Entry 6UDJ (electron microscopy, 2.50 A resolution); this record covers chains C and J of the 18 polymer chains in the assembly.

== Chain C ==
Molecule: Envelope glycoprotein gp41
Source organism: Human immunodeficiency virus 1
UniProt: Q2N0S6 (Q2N0S6_9HIV1); residues 512-664 here correspond to UniProt positions 509-661 (UniProt number = residue number - 3)
Amino-acid sequence (153 residues; row label = number of the first residue in the row):
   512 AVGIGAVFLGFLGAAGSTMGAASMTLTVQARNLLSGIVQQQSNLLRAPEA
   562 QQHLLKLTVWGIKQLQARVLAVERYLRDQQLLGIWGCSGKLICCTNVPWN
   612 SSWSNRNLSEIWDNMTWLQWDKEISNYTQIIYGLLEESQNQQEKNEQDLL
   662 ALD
Unresolved in the structure: 512-518, 547-568, 664
Differences from the reference sequence: conflict Pro559 (Ile556 in Q2N0S6), Cys605 (Thr602 in Q2N0S6)
Disulfide bonds: Cys598-Cys604
Glycans and other covalent adducts: N-acetylglucosamine (NAG) linked to Asn611, Asn618, Asn637

== Chain J ==
Molecule: Envelope glycoprotein gp120
Source organism: Human immunodeficiency virus 1
UniProt: Q2N0S6 (Q2N0S6_9HIV1); the construct lacks a stretch of the UniProt sequence and is renumbered around it, so the offset changes along the chain: 33-135 = UniProt 32-134; 144-185 = UniProt 135-176; 188-309 = UniProt 187-308; 312-321 = UniProt 309-318; 2 more segments
Amino-acid sequence (479 residues; each row starts with the number of its first residue; note: 13 numbers in that range are skipped by the numbering (no residue carries them; nothing is unmodelled there); a row labelled like 185A-185J holds insertion residues (185A, then the next letters in order)):
    33 NLWVTVYYGVPVWKDAETTLFCASDAKAYETEKHNVWATHACVPTDPNPQ
    83 EIHLENVTEEFNMWKNNMVEQMHTDIISLWDQSLKPCVKLTPLCVTLQCT
   133 NVT
   144 NNITDDMRGELKNCSFNMTTELRDKKQKVYSLFYRLDVVQIN
185A-185J ENQGNRSNNS
   188 NKEYRLINCNTSAITQACPKVSFEPIPIHYCAPAGFAILKCKDKKFNGTG
   238 PCPSVSTVQCTHGIKPVVSTQLLLNGSLAEEEVMIRSENITNNAKNILVQ
   288 FNTPVQINCTRPNNNTRKSIRI
   312 GPGQAFYATG
  321A D
   322 IIGDIRQAHCNVSKATWNETLGKVVKQLRKHFGNNTIIRFANSSGGDLEV
   372 TTHSFNCGGEFFYCNTSGLFNSTWIS
   399 NTSVQGSNSTGSNDSITLPCRIKQIINMWQRIGQAMYAPPIQGVIRCVSN
   449 ITGLILTRDGGSTNSTTETFRPGGGDMRDNWRSELYKYKVVKIEPLGVAP
   499 TRCKRRVVGRRRRRR
Unresolved in the structure: 33, 58-64, 79-81, 144-151, 185A-185J, 399-410, 505-513
Differences from the reference sequence: conflict Asn332 (Thr330 in Q2N0S6), Cys501 (Ala498 in Q2N0S6); expression tag (509-513)
Disulfide bonds: Cys54-Cys74, Cys119-Cys205, Cys126-Cys196, Cys131-Cys157, Cys218-Cys247, Cys228-Cys239, Cys296-Cys331, Cys378-Cys445, Cys385-Cys418
Glycans and other covalent adducts: N-acetylglucosamine (NAG) linked to Asn88, Asn133, Asn156, Asn160, Asn234, Asn262, Asn295, Asn301, Asn339, Asn355, Asn363, Asn386, Asn392, Asn448; glycan linked to Asn197, Asn276, Asn332
What the authors report for this chain:
  - mutagenesis - A316E (3.2-fold): decreased binding to 1-18 Fab Heavy Chain
  - post-translational modification sites: Asn197, Asn276

== Interface between chain C and chain J ==
Contacting residue pairs - 8 pairs, chain C then chain J:
  Gln658(C) with Tyr39(J), hydrogen bond; Thr499(J); Cys501(J), hydrogen bond (backbone-side chain)
  Leu660(C) with Arg504(J)
  Leu661(C) with Cys501(J), hydrophobic; Lys502(J); Arg504(J)
  Ala662(C) with Arg500(J)

== Summary ==
The interface between chain C and chain J involves 4 residues on one side and 6 on the other; the contacts
include 2 hydrogen bonds. Among the polar pairs are Gln658(C)-Tyr39(J) and Gln658(C)-Cys501(J). From the
paper: A316E of chain J reduces binding to 1-18 Fab Heavy Chain; modification sites Asn197(J) and Asn276(J).
Here chain C is Envelope glycoprotein gp41 and chain J is Envelope glycoprotein gp120, both from Human
immunodeficiency virus 1. Entry 6UDJ (HIV-1 bNAb 1-18 in complex with BG505 SOSIP.664 and 10-1074) was
determined by electron microscopy, deposited together with 6UDK.
